Entry 4ZDH (X-ray diffraction, 2.10 A resolution); this record covers chains A and B.

Chain A:
Name: Alpha chain of A6 T-cell receptor, T-cell receptor alpha chain C region
From: Homo sapiens
UniProt: P01848 (TCA_HUMAN); residues 114-204 here correspond to UniProt positions 3-93 (UniProt number = residue number - 111)
Chain sequence (201 residues; numbered 4 to 204; the number before each row is that of its first residue):
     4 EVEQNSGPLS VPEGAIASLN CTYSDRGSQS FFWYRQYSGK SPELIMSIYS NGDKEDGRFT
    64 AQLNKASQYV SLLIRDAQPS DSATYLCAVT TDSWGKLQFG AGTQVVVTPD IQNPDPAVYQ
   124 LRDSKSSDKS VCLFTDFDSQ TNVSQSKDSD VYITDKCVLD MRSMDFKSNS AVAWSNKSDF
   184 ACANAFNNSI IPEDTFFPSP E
Disulfide bonds: C24-C90, C135-C185
Sequence notes: conflict S50, A80, T93, C160 (Thr49 in P01848); linker (94-113)

Chain B:
Name: Beta chain of JKF6 T-cell receptor, Protein TRBV28
From: Homo sapiens
UniProt: A0A087WZV8 (A0A087WZV8_HUMAN); residues 107-243 here correspond to UniProt positions 126-262 (UniProt number = residue number + 19)
Chain sequence (241 residues; row label = number of the first residue in the row):
     3 KVTQSSRYLV KRTGEKVFLE CVQDMDHENM FWYRQDPGLG LRLIYFSYDV KMKEKGDIPE
    63 GYSVSREKKE RFSLILASAS TDQTSMYLCA SSFLGTGVEQ YFGPGTRLTV VEDLNKVFPP
   123 EVALFEPSEA EISHTQKATL VCLATGFYPD HVELSWWVNG KEVHSGVCTD PQPLKEQPAL
   183 NDSRYALSSR LRVSATFWQD PRNHFRCQVQ FYGLSEADEW TQARAKPVTQ IVSAEAWGRA
   243 D
Disulfide bonds: C23-C91, C144-C209
Sequence notes: conflict A79, D84, F95, L126 (Val145 in A0A087WZV8), Y150 (Phe169 in A0A087WZV8), C170 (Ser189 in A0A087WZV8), A188 (Cys207 in A0A087WZV8), D202 (Asn221 in A0A087WZV8), A219 (Asn238 in A0A087WZV8), A225 (Asp244 in A0A087WZV8); linker (96-106)

Chain A / chain B interface:
Disulfides between the chains: C160(A)-C170(B)
Pairs across the interface (91; chain A residue first):
  F35(A) - E101(B)
  Y37(A) - E101(B)
  Y37(A) - Q102(B)  hydrogen bond (side chain-backbone)
  Y37(A) - F104(B)  hydrophobic
  Q39(A) - Q37(B)  hydrogen bond
  S41(A) - P173(B)
  S44(A) - L90(B)
  S44(A) - G105(B)  hydrogen bond (side chain-backbone)
  S44(A) - P106(B)
  P45(A) - L90(B)
  P45(A) - F104(B)
  L47(A) - E101(B)
  T93(A) - V100(B)
  D95(A) - Y50(B)  hydrogen bond
  W97(A) - N31(B)  hydrogen bond (backbone-side chain)
  W97(A) - Y50(B)
  W97(A) - L96(B)
  G98(A) - V100(B)
  K99(A) - L45(B)
  K99(A) - F48(B)
  K99(A) - Y50(B)
  L100(A) - Q102(B)
  F102(A) - Y35(B)
  F102(A) - L43(B)  hydrophobic
  F102(A) - F104(B)  hydrophobic
  A104(A) - G42(B)
  D118(A) - H136(B)  salt bridge
  D118(A) - T137(B)
  Y122(A) - S130(B)
  Y122(A) - A132(B)
  Y122(A) - E133(B)
  Y122(A) - H136(B)
  Y122(A) - T137(B)
  Q123(A) - S130(B)
  L124(A) - F127(B)
  L124(A) - E128(B)
  L124(A) - S130(B)
  L124(A) - T141(B)
  L124(A) - V143(B)  hydrophobic
  R125(A) - F127(B)
  R125(A) - E128(B)  hydrogen bond (backbone-backbone)
  D126(A) - L126(B)
  D126(A) - F127(B)
  S127(A) - L126(B)  hydrogen bond (side chain-backbone)
  S127(A) - E128(B)
  S127(A) - E237(B)  hydrogen bond (side chain-backbone)
  S127(A) - A238(B)
  K128(A) - V124(B)  hydrogen bond (side chain-backbone)
  K128(A) - A125(B)
  K132(A) - F127(B)
  S133(A) - F127(B)
  V134(A) - F127(B)  hydrophobic
  V134(A) - L145(B)  hydrophobic
  L136(A) - T141(B)
  D139(A) - T137(B)
  D139(A) - R194(B)  salt bridge
  S152(A) - Q179(B)
  Y155(A) - L176(B)  hydrophobic
  Y155(A) - E178(B)
  I156(A) - L176(B)
  T157(A) - D172(B)
  T157(A) - L176(B)
  T157(A) - S190(B)
  T157(A) - R192(B)  hydrogen bond
  D158(A) - R192(B)
  C160(A) - C170(B)  disulfide
  C160(A) - T171(B)  hydrogen bond (side chain-backbone)
  C160(A) - R192(B)
  V161(A) - C170(B)  hydrogen bond (backbone-side chain)
  L162(A) - G168(B)
  L162(A) - C170(B)  hydrophobic
  L162(A) - R194(B)
  D163(A) - S167(B)
  D163(A) - G168(B)  hydrogen bond (backbone-backbone)
  M164(A) - K139(B)
  M164(A) - R194(B)
  M164(A) - V195(B)
  M164(A) - S196(B)
  R165(A) - S167(B)  hydrogen bond (backbone-side chain)
  M167(A) - S196(B)
  F169(A) - K139(B)
  F169(A) - R194(B)
  S171(A) - R194(B)  hydrogen bond
  S173(A) - R192(B)  hydrogen bond
  A174(A) - R192(B)
  V175(A) - S190(B)
  V175(A) - R192(B)
  W177(A) - L145(B)  hydrophobic
  W177(A) - A188(B)  hydrophobic
  F199(A) - H136(B)
  P201(A) - A132(B)  hydrophobic
Also at the interface, not in a pair above, chain A (54 interface residues in all): G42, Y52, L89, S96, T138, S166
Also at the interface, not in a pair above, chain B (57 interface residues in all): F33, L41, M88, S94, G99, P129, T147, H166, V169, Q174

In short:
The interface between chain A and chain B involves 54 residues on one side and 57 on the other, with 1
disulfide bond, 16 hydrogen bonds and 2 salt bridges. Polar pairs include D118(A)-H136(B), D139(A)-R194(B) and
Y37(A)-Q102(B).
Chain A is Alpha chain of A6 T-cell receptor, T-cell receptor alpha chain C region and chain B is Beta chain
of JKF6 T-cell receptor, Protein TRBV28, both from Homo sapiens; the structure, Crystal structure of JKA6 TCR,
was determined by X-ray diffraction.
